PDB entry 3BJY | X-ray diffraction, 2.41 A resolution | chains A and P of the 3 polymer chains in the assembly

# Chain A
Name: DNA repair protein REV1
Source organism: Saccharomyces cerevisiae
Notes: EC 2.7.7.-; fragment: catalytic core
UniProtKB: P12689 (REV1_YEAST); numbering as in UniProt (aligned over 305-738)
Amino-acid sequence (434 residues; numbered 305 to 738; the number before each row is that of its first residue):
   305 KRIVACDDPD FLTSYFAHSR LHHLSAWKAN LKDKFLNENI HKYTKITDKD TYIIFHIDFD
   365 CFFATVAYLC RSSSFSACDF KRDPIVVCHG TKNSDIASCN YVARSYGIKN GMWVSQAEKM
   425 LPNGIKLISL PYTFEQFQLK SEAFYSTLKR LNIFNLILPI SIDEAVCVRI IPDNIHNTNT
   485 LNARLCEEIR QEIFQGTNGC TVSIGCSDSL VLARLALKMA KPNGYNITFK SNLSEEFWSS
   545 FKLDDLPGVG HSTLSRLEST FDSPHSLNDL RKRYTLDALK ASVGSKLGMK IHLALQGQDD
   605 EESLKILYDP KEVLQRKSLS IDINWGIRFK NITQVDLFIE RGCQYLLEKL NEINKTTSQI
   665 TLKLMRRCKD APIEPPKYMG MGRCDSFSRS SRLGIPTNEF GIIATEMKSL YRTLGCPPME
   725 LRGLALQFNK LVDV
Not modelled in the structure: 478-483
Residues lining bound ligands:
  - 2'-deoxycytidine-5'-triphosphate (DCP): Arg324, Leu325, Leu328, Asp362, Phe363, Asp364, Cys365, Phe366, Phe367, Ala401, Ser402, Tyr405, Arg408, Asn414, Gly415, Asp467, Lys525
  - Mg2+ (MG), molecule 1: Asp362, Ser465, Asp467, Glu468
  - Mg2+ (MG), molecule 2: Asp362, Phe363, Asp467, Lys525
From the paper describing this entry:
  - catalytic residues: Asp362, Asp467, Glu468
  - binding site for the 16-nt DNA strand: Tyr319, Ser323, Arg324, Leu325, Asp399, Trp417, Asn628, Lys681, Gly684, Met685, Gly686
  - binding site for 2'-deoxycytidine-5'-triphosphate: Arg324, Ser402, Tyr405, Arg408, Lys525
  - specificity-determining residues: Arg324
  - contacts within the chain: Arg324-Asp399 (hydrogen bond)

# Chain P
Molecule: 12-nt DNA strand
Sequence (12 nucleotides; numbered 1 to 12; the number before each row is that of its first residue):
     1 ATCCTCCCCT AC
Modified / non-standard residues: DOC (2',3'-dideoxycytidine-5'-monophosphate) at position 12

# Interface between chain A and chain P
Pairs across the interface (25):
  Ile464(A) - DOC_12(P)  phosphate contact
  Ser465(A) - DOC_12(P)  sugar contact
  Glu468(A) - DOC_12(P)  sugar contact
  Leu550(A) - DA11(P)  phosphate contact
  Pro551(A) - DA11(P)  phosphate contact
  Gly552(A) - DT10(P)  phosphate contact
  Gly552(A) - DA11(P)  hydrogen bond to the phosphate
  Val553(A) - DT10(P)  phosphate contact
  Gly554(A) - DT10(P)  hydrogen bond to the phosphate
  His555(A) - DT10(P)  salt bridge to the phosphate
  Ser556(A) - DC9(P)  hydrogen bond to the phosphate
  Ser556(A) - DT10(P)  hydrogen bond to the phosphate
  Thr557(A) - DT10(P)  hydrogen bond to the phosphate
  Arg560(A) - DC9(P)  salt bridge to the phosphate
  Gln663(A) - DT5(P)  phosphate contact
  Ser690(A) - DC7(P)  phosphate contact
  Ser690(A) - DC8(P)  hydrogen bond to the phosphate
  Phe691(A) - DC7(P)  phosphate contact
  Ser692(A) - DC6(P)  sugar contact
  Ser692(A) - DC7(P)  hydrogen bond to the phosphate
  Arg693(A) - DC6(P)  phosphate contact
  Ser694(A) - DT5(P)  sugar contact
  Ser694(A) - DC6(P)  hydrogen bond to the phosphate
  Arg696(A) - DC4(P)  sugar contact
  Arg696(A) - DT5(P)  salt bridge to the phosphate
Interface residues without a listed pair, chain A (20 interface residues in all): Leu328

# Overview
20 residues of chain A face 9 of chain P across their interface; the contacts include 8 hydrogen bonds and 3
salt bridges. Polar pairs include Gly552(A)-DA11(P), Gly554(A)-DT10(P) and Ser556(A)-DC9(P). The paper reports
catalytic residues Asp362(A), Asp467(A) and Glu468(A); a binding site for the 16-nt DNA strand at Tyr319(A),
Ser323(A) and Arg324(A) among others.
Here chain A is DNA repair protein REV1 (Saccharomyces cerevisiae) and chain P is a 12-nt DNA strand. Entry
3BJY (Catalytic core of Rev1 in complex with DNA (modified template guanine) and incoming nucleotide) was
determined by X-ray diffraction.
